PDB entry 7FFL | electron microscopy, 3.10 A resolution | chains G and J of the 15 polymer chains in the assembly

Chain G:
Protein: Spike glycoprotein E1
Source organism: Venezuelan equine encephalitis virus (strain TC-83)
Reference sequence: P05674 (POLS_EEVV8); residues 1-442 here correspond to UniProt positions 813-1254 (UniProt number = residue number + 812)
Amino-acid sequence (442 residues; each row starts with the number of its first residue):
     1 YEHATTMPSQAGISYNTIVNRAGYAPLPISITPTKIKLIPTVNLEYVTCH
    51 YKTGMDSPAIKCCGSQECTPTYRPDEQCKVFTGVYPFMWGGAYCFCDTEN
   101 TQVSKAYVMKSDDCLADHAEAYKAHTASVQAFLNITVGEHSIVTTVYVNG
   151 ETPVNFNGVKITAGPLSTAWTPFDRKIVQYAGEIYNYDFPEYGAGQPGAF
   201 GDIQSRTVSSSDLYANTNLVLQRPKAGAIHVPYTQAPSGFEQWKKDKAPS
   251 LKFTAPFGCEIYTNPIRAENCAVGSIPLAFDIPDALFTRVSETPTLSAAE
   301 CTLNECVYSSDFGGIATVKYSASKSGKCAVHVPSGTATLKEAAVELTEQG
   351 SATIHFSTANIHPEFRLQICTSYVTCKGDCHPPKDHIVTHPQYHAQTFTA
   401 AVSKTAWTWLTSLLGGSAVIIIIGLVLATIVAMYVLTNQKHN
Disulfide bonds: Cys62-Cys94, Cys63-Cys96, Cys259-Cys271, Cys301-Cys376, Cys306-Cys380, Cys328-Cys370
UniProt features mapped onto this chain:
  - region: Val84 to Thr101 (E1 fusion peptide loop)
  - glycosylation: Asn134 (N-linked (GlcNAc...) asparagine)

Chain J:
Protein: Spike glycoprotein E2
Source organism: Venezuelan equine encephalitis virus (strain TC-83)
Reference sequence: P05674 (POLS_EEVV8); residues 1-423 here correspond to UniProt positions 335-757 (UniProt number = residue number + 334)
Amino-acid sequence (423 residues; numbered 1 to 423; the number before each row is that of its first residue):
     1 STEELFNEYKLTRPYMARCIRCAVGSCHSPIAIEAVKSDGHDGYVRLQTS
    51 SQYGLDSSGNLKGRTMRYDMHGTIKEIPLHQVSLYTSRPCHIVDGHGYFL
   101 LARCPAGDSITMEFKKDSVRHSCSVPYEVKFNPVGRELYTHPPEHGVEQA
   151 CQVYAHDAQNRGAYVEMHLPGSEVDSSLVSLSGSSVTVTPPDGTSALVEC
   201 ECGGTKISETINKTKQFSQCTKKEQCRAYRLQNDKWVYNSDKLPKAAGAT
   251 LKGKLHVPFLLADGKCTVPLAPEPMITFGFRSVSLKLHPKNPTYLITRQL
   301 ADEPHYTHELISEPAVRNFTVTEKGWEFVWGNHPPKRFWAQETAPGNPHG
   351 LPHEVITHYYHRYPMSTILGLSICAAIATVSVAASTWLFCRSRVACLTPY
   401 RLTPNARIPFCLAVLCCARTARA
Unresolved in the structure: 420-423
Disulfide bonds: Cys19-Cys123, Cys22-Cys27, Cys90-Cys104, Cys151-Cys266, Cys200-Cys226, Cys202-Cys220
UniProt features mapped onto this chain:
  - site: Tyr44 (Interaction with host receptor LDLRAD3), Val93 (Interaction with host receptor LDLRAD3), Val153 (Interaction with host receptor LDLRAD3), Ala155 (Interaction with host receptor LDLRAD3), His156 (Interaction with host receptor LDLRAD3), Ala262 (Interaction with host receptor LDLRAD3), Ala423 (Cleavage)
  - lipidation (S-palmitoyl cysteine): Cys396, Cys416, Cys417
  - glycosylation (N-linked (GlcNAc...) asparagine): Asn212, Asn318

Interface between chain G and chain J:
Residue-residue contacts - 123 pairs, chain G then chain J:
  Met55(G) - Asn239(J)
  Met55(G) - Asp241(J)
  Asp56(G) - Asn239(J)
  Asp56(G) - Lys245(J)  salt bridge
  Ser57(G) - Asn239(J)
  Ser57(G) - Ser240(J)  hydrogen bond (side chain-backbone)
  Ser57(G) - Leu243(J)
  Ser57(G) - Lys245(J)
  Pro58(G) - Asp241(J)
  Pro58(G) - Leu243(J)
  Pro58(G) - Pro244(J)
  Pro58(G) - Lys245(J)  hydrogen bond (backbone-backbone)
  Ala59(G) - Lys245(J)
  Cys62(G) - Tyr229(J)
  Tyr85(G) - Arg227(J)
  Met88(G) - His28(J)  hydrogen bond (backbone-side chain)
  Met88(G) - Glu173(J)
  Met88(G) - Val174(J)  hydrophobic
  Met88(G) - Pro244(J)
  Trp89(G) - His28(J)
  Trp89(G) - His71(J)
  Trp89(G) - Glu173(J)
  Trp89(G) - Asp175(J)
  Gly90(G) - Val174(J)
  Gly90(G) - Ser176(J)
  Gly91(G) - Val174(J)
  Ala92(G) - Val174(J)
  Ala92(G) - Arg227(J)
  Tyr93(G) - Ser172(J)
  Tyr93(G) - Val174(J)  hydrophobic
  Tyr93(G) - Arg227(J)
  Tyr93(G) - Tyr229(J)  hydrogen bond (backbone-side chain)
  Tyr93(G) - Pro244(J)  hydrophobic
  Cys94(G) - Arg227(J)  hydrogen bond (backbone-side chain)
  Phe95(G) - Glu201(J)
  Phe95(G) - Arg227(J)
  Asp112(G) - Ala163(J)
  Asp112(G) - Leu260(J)
  Asp113(G) - Arg46(J)  salt bridge
  Asp113(G) - Tyr154(J)  hydrogen bond
  Asp113(G) - Leu260(J)
  Asp113(G) - Leu261(J)  hydrogen bond (side chain-backbone)
  Ala116(G) - Gln152(J)  hydrogen bond (backbone-side chain)
  Ala116(G) - Leu261(J)
  Asp117(G) - Gln152(J)
  Asp117(G) - Leu261(J)
  Lys225(G) - Arg18(J)
  Lys225(G) - Ile20(J)
  Ala228(G) - Arg18(J)
  Ile229(G) - Asp241(J)
  Ile229(G) - Lys242(J)
  His230(G) - Arg18(J)
  His230(G) - Asp241(J)
  Val231(G) - Asp241(J)
  Glu241(G) - Lys130(J)  salt bridge
  Pro249(G) - His308(J)
  Lys252(G) - Arg298(J)
  Phe253(G) - Arg298(J)
  Thr254(G) - Pro304(J)
  Thr254(G) - Tyr306(J)
  Ala255(G) - Arg298(J)  hydrogen bond (backbone-side chain)
  Pro256(G) - Ala301(J)
  Pro256(G) - Asp302(J)
  Pro256(G) - Pro304(J)
  Phe257(G) - Ala301(J)  hydrogen bond (backbone-backbone)
  Phe257(G) - Asp302(J)
  Gly258(G) - Leu300(J)
  Gly258(G) - Arg337(J)  hydrogen bond (backbone-side chain)
  Cys259(G) - Arg298(J)  hydrogen bond (backbone-side chain)
  Tyr308(G) - Glu342(J)
  Ser309(G) - Gln341(J)
  Ser310(G) - Gln341(J)  hydrogen bond (backbone-side chain)
  Ile361(G) - His349(J)
  His362(G) - His349(J)
  Pro383(G) - Gln341(J)
  Pro383(G) - Thr343(J)
  Asp385(G) - Gln341(J)  hydrogen bond (backbone-side chain)
  Asp385(G) - Thr343(J)
  His386(G) - Gly279(J)
  His386(G) - Phe280(J)
  His386(G) - Ala340(J)
  His386(G) - Gln341(J)  hydrogen bond (backbone-backbone)
  His386(G) - Thr343(J)
  Ile387(G) - Phe278(J)  hydrophobic
  Ile387(G) - Gly279(J)
  Ile387(G) - Ser282(J)
  Ile387(G) - Phe338(J)  hydrophobic
  Ile387(G) - Trp339(J)
  Ile387(G) - Ala340(J)  hydrophobic
  Val388(G) - Phe338(J)
  Val388(G) - Trp339(J)  hydrogen bond (backbone-backbone)
  Val388(G) - Gln341(J)
  Thr389(G) - Arg337(J)
  Thr389(G) - Phe338(J)
  Thr389(G) - Trp339(J)
  His390(G) - Trp339(J)
  Pro391(G) - Trp339(J)
  Gln396(G) - Glu323(J)
  Ala401(G) - Tyr359(J)  hydrogen bond (backbone-side chain)
  Ala401(G) - Arg362(J)
  Val402(G) - Tyr359(J)  hydrogen bond (backbone-side chain)
  Ser403(G) - Pro348(J)  hydrogen bond (side chain-backbone)
  Ser403(G) - His349(J)  hydrogen bond
  Ser403(G) - Tyr359(J)
  Thr405(G) - Gly350(J)
  Trp409(G) - Pro352(J)  hydrophobic
  Ser417(G) - Ile377(J)
  Ser417(G) - Ser381(J)  hydrogen bond (backbone-side chain)
  Ile420(G) - Ser385(J)
  Ile421(G) - Ser381(J)
  Ile421(G) - Ala384(J)  hydrophobic
  Ile421(G) - Ser385(J)
  Gly424(G) - Leu388(J)
  Leu425(G) - Leu388(J)
  Leu427(G) - Ser392(J)
  Ala428(G) - Ser392(J)
  Val431(G) - Ser392(J)
  Val431(G) - Ala395(J)  hydrophobic
  Val431(G) - Cys396(J)  hydrophobic
  Tyr434(G) - Tyr400(J)
  Tyr434(G) - Leu412(J)
  Val435(G) - Ala395(J)
  Asn438(G) - Tyr400(J)
Interface residues without a listed pair, chain G (75 interface residues in all): His50, Lys52, Ile60, Arg73, Phe87, Tyr107, Glu260, Ala406, Leu410, Leu414, Ala418
Interface residues without a listed pair, chain J (78 interface residues in all): Met16, Asp39, Gly72, Arg136, Tyr164, Val165, Glu166, Glu199, Arg230, Val257, Arg281, Val283, Ile296, Val321, Val329, His358, Cys374

Overview:
75 residues of chain G and 78 residues of chain J are in contact; the contacts include 21 hydrogen bonds and 3
salt bridges. Among the polar pairs are Asp56(G)-Lys245(J), Asp113(G)-Arg46(J) and Glu241(G)-Lys130(J).
Here chain G is Spike glycoprotein E1 and chain J is Spike glycoprotein E2, both from Venezuelan equine
encephalitis virus (strain TC-83). Entry 7FFL (Cryo-EM structure of VEEV VLP-LDLRAD3-D1 complex at the 2-fold
axes) was determined by electron microscopy, deposited together with 7FFE, 7FFF, 7FFN, 7FFO and 7FFQ.
